Entry 3PWN (X-ray diffraction, 1.60 A resolution); this record covers chains A and C of the 3 polymer chains in the assembly.

[Chain A]
Molecule: HLA class I histocompatibility antigen, A-2 alpha chain
Organism: Homo sapiens
UniProt: P01892 (1A02_HUMAN); residues 1-275 here correspond to UniProt positions 25-299 (UniProt number = residue number + 24)
Sequence (275 residues; numbered 1 to 275; the number before each row is that of its first residue):
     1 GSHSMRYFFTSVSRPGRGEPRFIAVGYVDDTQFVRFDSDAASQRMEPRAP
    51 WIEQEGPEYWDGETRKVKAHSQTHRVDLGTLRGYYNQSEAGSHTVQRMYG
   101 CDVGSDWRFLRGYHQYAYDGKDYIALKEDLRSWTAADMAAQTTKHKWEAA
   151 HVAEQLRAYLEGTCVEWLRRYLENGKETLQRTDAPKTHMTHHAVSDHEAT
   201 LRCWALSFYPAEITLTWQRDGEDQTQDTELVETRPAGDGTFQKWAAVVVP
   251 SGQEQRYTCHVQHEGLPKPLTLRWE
Cystine bridges: C101-C164, C203-C259

[Chain C]
Molecule: HuD (G2L) peptide
Sequence (9 residues; numbered 1 to 9; the number before each row is that of its first residue):
     1 LLYGFVNYI
What the authors report for this chain:
  - conformationally variable residues (side-chain flip): Y3, F5

[How chain A and chain C interact]
Contacting residue pairs (43):
  M5(A) - L1(C)
  Y7(A) - L1(C)  hydrogen bond (side chain-backbone)
  Y7(A) - L2(C)  hydrophobic
  F9(A) - L2(C)  hydrophobic
  M45(A) - L2(C)  hydrophobic
  Y59(A) - L1(C)  hydrophobic
  E63(A) - L1(C)
  E63(A) - L2(C)  hydrogen bond (side chain-backbone)
  K66(A) - L1(C)
  K66(A) - L2(C)  hydrogen bond (side chain-backbone)
  K66(A) - Y3(C)
  V67(A) - L2(C)  hydrophobic
  A69(A) - V6(C)  hydrophobic
  H70(A) - Y3(C)
  T73(A) - V6(C)
  T73(A) - N7(C)
  T73(A) - Y8(C)
  V76(A) - Y8(C)  hydrophobic
  D77(A) - Y8(C)
  D77(A) - I9(C)  hydrogen bond (side chain-backbone)
  T80(A) - I9(C)
  L81(A) - I9(C)  hydrophobic
  Y84(A) - I9(C)  hydrogen bond (side chain-backbone)
  R97(A) - Y3(C)
  R97(A) - N7(C)  hydrogen bond
  Y99(A) - L2(C)
  Y99(A) - Y3(C)  hydrogen bond (side chain-backbone)
  Y116(A) - I9(C)
  Y123(A) - I9(C)
  T143(A) - I9(C)  hydrogen bond (side chain-backbone)
  W147(A) - N7(C)
  W147(A) - Y8(C)  hydrogen bond (side chain-backbone)
  W147(A) - I9(C)  hydrophobic
  V152(A) - N7(C)
  Q155(A) - Y3(C)
  Q155(A) - F5(C)
  L156(A) - Y3(C)
  Y159(A) - L1(C)  hydrogen bond (side chain-backbone)
  Y159(A) - L2(C)
  Y159(A) - Y3(C)  hydrophobic
  T163(A) - L1(C)
  W167(A) - L1(C)  hydrophobic
  Y171(A) - L1(C)  hydrogen bond (side chain-backbone)
Also at the interface, not in a pair above, chain A (31 interface residues in all): I124, K146
Also at the interface, not in a pair above, chain C (9 interface residues in all): G4

[Overview]
Chain A and chain C form an interface of 31 and 9 residues respectively, with 11 hydrogen bonds. Among the
polar pairs are Y7(A)-L1(C), E63(A)-L2(C) and K66(A)-L2(C). From the paper: conformational variability at
Y3(C) and F5(C).
Chain A is HLA class I histocompatibility antigen, A-2 alpha chain (Homo sapiens) and chain C is HuD (G2L)
peptide; the structure, Human Class I MHC HLA-A2 in complex with the HuD (G2L) peptide variant, was determined
by X-ray diffraction, deposited together with 3PWJ, 3PWL and 3PWP.
